7LQ7 - chains E and y of the 15 polymer chains in the assembly; structure by X-ray diffraction, 3.40 A resolution.

Chain E:
Protein: Spike protein S1
Source organism: Severe acute respiratory syndrome coronavirus 2
Reference sequence: P0DTC2 (SPIKE_SARS2); numbering as in UniProt (aligned over 333-530)
Sequence (205 residues; numbered 333 to 537; the number before each row is that of its first residue):
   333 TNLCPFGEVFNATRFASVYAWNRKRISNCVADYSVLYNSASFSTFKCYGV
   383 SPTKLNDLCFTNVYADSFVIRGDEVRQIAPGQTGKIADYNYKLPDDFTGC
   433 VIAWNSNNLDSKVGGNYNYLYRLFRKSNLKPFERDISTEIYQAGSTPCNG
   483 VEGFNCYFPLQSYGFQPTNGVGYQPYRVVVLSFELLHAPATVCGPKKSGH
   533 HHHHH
Not modelled in the structure: 528-537
Differences from the reference sequence: expression tag (531-537)
Cystine bridges: Cys336-Cys361, Cys379-Cys432, Cys391-Cys525, Cys480-Cys488
Covalently attached groups: N-acetylglucosamine (NAG) linked to Asn343
Swiss-Prot annotation at these positions:
  - region: Arg403 to Asp405 (Integrin-binding motif), Asn448 to Phe456 (Immunodominant HLA epitope recognized by the CD8+)
  - glycosylation: Asn343 (N-linked (GlcNAc...) (complex) asparagine)
  - natural variant: Gly339 (G339D: In strain: Omicron/BA.1, Omicron/BA.2 and 4 more; G339H: In strain: Omicron/BA.2.75, Omicron/XBB.1.5 and 1 more), Arg346 (R346K: In strain: Mu/B.1.621; R346T: In strain: Omicron/BQ.1.1, Omicron/XBB.1.5 and 1 more), Leu368 (L368I: In strain: Omicron/XBB.1.5, Omicron/EG.5.1), Ser371 (S371F: In strain: Omicron/BA.2, Omicron/BA.2.12.1 and 6 more; S371L: In strain: Omicron/BA.1), Ser373 (S373P: In strain: Omicron/BA.1, Omicron/BA.2 and 7 more), Ser375 (S375F: In strain: Omicron/BA.1, Omicron/BA.2 and 7 more), Thr376 (T376A: In strain: Omicron/BA.2, Omicron/BA.2.12.1 and 5 more), Asp405 (D405N: In strain: Omicron/BA.2, Omicron/BA.2.12.1 and 6 more), Arg408 (R408S: In strain: Omicron/BA.2, Omicron/BA.2.12.1 and 6 more), Lys417 (K417N: In strain: Beta/B.1.351, Omicron/BA.1 and 8 more; K417T: In strain: Gamma/P.1), Asn440 (N440K: In strain: Omicron/BA.1, Omicron/BA.2 and 7 more), Lys444 (K444T: In strain: Omicron/BQ.1.1), 16 further natural variant entries in UniProt
  - mutagenesis: Asn343 (N343Q: Reduced viral infectivity), Leu452 (L452R: Increased resistance to neutralizing antibodies. Decreases HLA binding to NF9 epitope. Increased binding affinity to human ACE2), Tyr453 (Y453F: Decreased HLA binding to NF9 epitope. Increased binding affinity to human ACE2), Ala475 (A475V: Increased resistance to neutralizing antibodies), Val483 (V483A: Increased resistance to neutralizing antibodies), Glu484 (E484D: Increased replication in human TMEM106B overexpressing cells), Phe490 (F490L: Increased resistance to neutralizing antibodies and human covalescent sera neutralization), Gln493 (Q493N: Reduced host ACE2-binding affinity in vitro; Q493Y: Reduced host ACE2-binding affinity in vitro), Asn501 (N501T: Reduced host ACE2-binding affinity in vitro; N501Y: Increased binding affinity to human ACE2), His519 (H519P: Increased resistance to human covalescent sera neutralization)

Chain y:
Protein: COVA1-16 heavy chain
Source organism: Homo sapiens
Sequence (232 residues; numbered 1 to 216 plus 16 insertion-coded residues; the number before each row is that of its first residue; a row labelled like 82A-82C holds insertion residues (82A, then the next letters in order)):
     1 QVQLVQSGAEVKKPGASVKVSCKASGYTFTSYYMHWVRQAPGQGLEWMGI
    51 IN
   52A S
    53 SGGSTSYAQKFQGRVTMTRDTSTSTVYMEL
82A-82C SSL
    83 RSEDTAVYYCARPPRNYY
100A-100L DRSGYYQRAEYF
   101 QHWGQGTLVTVSSASTKGPSVFPLAPSSKSTSGGTAALGCLVKDYFPEPV
   151 TVSWNSGALTSGVHTFPAVLQSSGLYSLSSVVTVPSSSLGTQTYICNVNH
   201 KPSNTKVDKRVEPKSC
Not modelled in the structure: 128-133
Cystine bridges: Cys22-Cys92, Cys140-Cys196

Chain E / chain y interface:
Contacting residue pairs (32):
  Tyr369(E) with Arg100B(y), hydrogen bond (backbone-side chain)
  Ser371(E) with Arg100B(y), hydrogen bond (backbone-side chain)
  Phe377(E) with Tyr100(y); Asp100A(y); Arg100B(y)
  Lys378(E) with Tyr99(y); Tyr100(y)
  Cys379(E) with Tyr99(y); Tyr100(y), hydrogen bond (backbone-backbone)
  Tyr380(E) with Arg97(y); Tyr99(y), hydrophobic
  Gly381(E) with Arg97(y)
  Val382(E) with Tyr100(y)
  Ser383(E) with Tyr100(y); Gly100D(y)
  Pro384(E) with Tyr100(y); Asp100A(y); Arg100B(y)
  Thr385(E) with Ser100C(y); Gly100D(y)
  Pro412(E) with Tyr32(y); Arg97(y)
  Gly413(E) with Tyr32(y), hydrogen bond (backbone-side chain); Arg94(y)
  Gln414(E) with Gln101(y), hydrogen bond
  Asp427(E) with Tyr27(y); Thr28(y), hydrogen bond (side chain-backbone); Ser31(y); Tyr32(y), hydrogen bond; Arg97(y)
  Asp428(E) with Ser31(y)
  Phe429(E) with Arg97(y), hydrogen bond (backbone-side chain)
Other interface residues (no listed pair), chain E (19 interface residues in all): Asn370, Ala372
Other interface residues (no listed pair), chain y (16 interface residues in all): Pro96, Asn98, His102

Overview:
19 residues of chain E face 16 of chain y across their interface, with 8 hydrogen bonds. Polar pairs include
Tyr369(E)-Arg100B(y), Ser371(E)-Arg100B(y) and Gly413(E)-Tyr32(y). Covalently linked N-acetylglucosamine: at
Asn343(E). UniProt lists 10 mutagenesis sites on chain E.
Chain E is Spike protein S1 (Severe acute respiratory syndrome coronavirus 2) and chain y is COVA1-16 heavy
chain (Homo sapiens); the structure, Crystal structure of SARS-CoV-2 receptor binding domain in complex with
antibodies CV503 and COVA1-16, was determined by X-ray diffraction.
